Entry 4YHE (X-ray diffraction, 1.85 A resolution); this record covers chain A.

# Chain A
Name: GH5
Source organism: Bacteroidetes bacterium AC2a
UniProtKB: A0A076MPD7 (A0A076MPD7_9BACT); residues 9-397 here correspond to UniProt positions 26-414 (UniProt number = residue number + 17)
Amino-acid sequence (389 residues; each row starts with the number of its first residue):
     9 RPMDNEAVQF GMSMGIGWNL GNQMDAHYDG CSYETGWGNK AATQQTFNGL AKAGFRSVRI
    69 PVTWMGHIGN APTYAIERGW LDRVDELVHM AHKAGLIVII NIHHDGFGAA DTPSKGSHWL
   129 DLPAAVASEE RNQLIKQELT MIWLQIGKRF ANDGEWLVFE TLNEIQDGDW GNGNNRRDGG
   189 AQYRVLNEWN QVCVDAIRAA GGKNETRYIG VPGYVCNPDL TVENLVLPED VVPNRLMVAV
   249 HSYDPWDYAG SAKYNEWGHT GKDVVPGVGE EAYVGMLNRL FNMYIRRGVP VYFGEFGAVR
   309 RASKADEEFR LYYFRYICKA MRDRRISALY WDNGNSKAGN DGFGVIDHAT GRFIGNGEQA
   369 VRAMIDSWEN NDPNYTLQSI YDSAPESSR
What the authors report for this chain:
  - catalytic residues: Glu172
  - catalytic residues: Glu303 (by similarity / conservation)
  - mutagenesis - E172A, E303A: abolished catalytic activity on carboxymethylcellulose (CMC)
  - specificity-determining residues: Phe115 to His126

# Summary
From the paper: catalytic residues Glu172 and Glu303; E172A and E303A abolish catalytic activity on
carboxymethylcellulose (CMC).
Chain A is GH5 (Bacteroidetes bacterium AC2a); the structure, Native bacteroidetes-affiliated GH5 cellulase
linked with a polysaccharide utilization locus, was determined by X-ray diffraction (same publication as
4YHG).
